8SY5 - chains I and R of the 8 polymer chains in the assembly; structure by electron microscopy, 2.70 A resolution.

Chain I:
Name: DNA-directed RNA polymerase subunit beta
From: Escherichia coli
Notes: EC 2.7.7.6
UniProtKB: P0A8V2 (RPOB_ECOLI); residues 1-1342 here = UniProt positions 1-1342
Amino-acid sequence (1342 residues; numbered 1 to 1342; the number before each row is that of its first residue):
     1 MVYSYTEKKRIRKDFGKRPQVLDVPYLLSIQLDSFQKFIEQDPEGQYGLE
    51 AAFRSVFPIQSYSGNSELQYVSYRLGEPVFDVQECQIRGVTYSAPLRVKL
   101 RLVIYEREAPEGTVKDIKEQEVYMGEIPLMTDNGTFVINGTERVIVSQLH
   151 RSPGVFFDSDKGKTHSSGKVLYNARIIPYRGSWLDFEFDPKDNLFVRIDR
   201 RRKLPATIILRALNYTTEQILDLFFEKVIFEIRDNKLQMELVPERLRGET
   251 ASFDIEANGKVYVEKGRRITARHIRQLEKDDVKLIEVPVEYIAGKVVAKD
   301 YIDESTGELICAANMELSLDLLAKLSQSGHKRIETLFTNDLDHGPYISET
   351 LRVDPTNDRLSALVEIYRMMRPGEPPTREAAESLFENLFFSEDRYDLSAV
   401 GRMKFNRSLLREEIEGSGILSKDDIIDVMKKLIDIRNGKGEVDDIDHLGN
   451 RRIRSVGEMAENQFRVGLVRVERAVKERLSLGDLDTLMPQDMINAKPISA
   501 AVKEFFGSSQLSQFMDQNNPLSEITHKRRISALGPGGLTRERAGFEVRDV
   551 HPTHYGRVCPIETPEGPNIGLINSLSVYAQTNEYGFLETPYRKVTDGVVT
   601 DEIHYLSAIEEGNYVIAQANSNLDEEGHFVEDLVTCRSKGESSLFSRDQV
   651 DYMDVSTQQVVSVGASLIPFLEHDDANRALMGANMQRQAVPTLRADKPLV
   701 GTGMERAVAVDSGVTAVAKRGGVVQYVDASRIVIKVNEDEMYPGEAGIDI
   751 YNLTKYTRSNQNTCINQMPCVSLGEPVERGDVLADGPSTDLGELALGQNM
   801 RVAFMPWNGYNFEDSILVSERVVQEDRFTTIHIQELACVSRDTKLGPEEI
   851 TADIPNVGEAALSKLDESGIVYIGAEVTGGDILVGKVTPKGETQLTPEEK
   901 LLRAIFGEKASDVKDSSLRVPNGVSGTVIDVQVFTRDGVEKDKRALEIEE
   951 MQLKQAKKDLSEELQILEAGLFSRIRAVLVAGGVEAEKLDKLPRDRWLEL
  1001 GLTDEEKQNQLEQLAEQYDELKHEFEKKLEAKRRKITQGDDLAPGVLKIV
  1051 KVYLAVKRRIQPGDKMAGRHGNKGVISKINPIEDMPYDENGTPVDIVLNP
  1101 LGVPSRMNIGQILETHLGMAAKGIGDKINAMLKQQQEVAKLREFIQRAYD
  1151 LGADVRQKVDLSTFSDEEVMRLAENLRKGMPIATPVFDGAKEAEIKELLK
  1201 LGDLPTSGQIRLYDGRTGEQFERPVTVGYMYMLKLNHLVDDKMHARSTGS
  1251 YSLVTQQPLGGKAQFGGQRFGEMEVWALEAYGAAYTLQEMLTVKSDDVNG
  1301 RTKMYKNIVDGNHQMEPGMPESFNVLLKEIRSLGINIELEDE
Disordered / not traced: 58-66, 103-117, 227-336, 886-918, 978-1016
Small-molecule neighbours: X0F (2-oxo-2-hydroadenosine 5'-(tetrahydrogen triphosphate)): Arg-678, Met-681, Asp-814, Lys-1073, Arg-1106
Curated features (UniProtKB/Swiss-Prot):
  - modified residue (N6-acetyllysine): Lys-1022, Lys-1200
From the paper describing this entry:
  - binding site for X0F: Arg-678, Arg-1106

Chain R:
Molecule: 9-nt RNA strand
Sequence (9 nucleotides; each row starts with the number of its first residue):
     1 AUCGAGAGG

How chain I and chain R interact:
Contacting residue pairs - 12 pairs, chain I then chain R:
  Gln-510(I) with G4(R), phosphate contact; A5(R), phosphate contact
  Gln-513(I) with A5(R), sugar contact
  Arg-540(I) with A5(R), salt bridge to the phosphate; G6(R), salt bridge to the phosphate
  Asn-568(I) with G6(R), phosphate contact
  Gln-688(I) with A7(R), phosphate contact; G8(R), hydrogen bond to the phosphate
  Lys-1065(I) with G8(R), phosphate contact; G9(R), salt bridge to the phosphate
  Lys-1073(I) with G9(R), salt bridge to the phosphate
  His-1237(I) with G8(R), sugar contact
Also at the interface, not in a pair above, chain I (9 interface residues in all): Arg-687

Overview:
9 residues of chain I and 6 residues of chain R are in contact; the contacts include 1 hydrogen bond and 4
salt bridges. Among the polar pairs are Gln-688(I)/G8(R), Arg-540(I)/A5(R) and Arg-540(I)/G6(R). Chain I binds
compound X0F. From the paper: a binding site for X0F at Arg-678(I) and Arg-1106(I).
Here chain I is DNA-directed RNA polymerase subunit beta (Escherichia coli) and chain R is a 9-nt RNA strand.
Entry 8SY5 (E. coli DNA-directed RNA polymerase transcription elongation complex bound the unnatural dS-BTP
base pair in the ...) was determined by electron microscopy together with 8SY6 and 8SY7 from the same study.
